3L70 - chains P and S of the 20 polymer chains in the assembly; structure by X-ray diffraction, 2.75 A resolution.

== Chain P ==
Molecule: Cytochrome b
Source organism: Gallus gallus
Notes: EC 1.10.2.2
UniProtKB: P18946 (CYB_CHICK); residue numbers follow UniProt; this construct covers 1-380
Amino-acid sequence (380 residues; each row starts with the number of its first residue):
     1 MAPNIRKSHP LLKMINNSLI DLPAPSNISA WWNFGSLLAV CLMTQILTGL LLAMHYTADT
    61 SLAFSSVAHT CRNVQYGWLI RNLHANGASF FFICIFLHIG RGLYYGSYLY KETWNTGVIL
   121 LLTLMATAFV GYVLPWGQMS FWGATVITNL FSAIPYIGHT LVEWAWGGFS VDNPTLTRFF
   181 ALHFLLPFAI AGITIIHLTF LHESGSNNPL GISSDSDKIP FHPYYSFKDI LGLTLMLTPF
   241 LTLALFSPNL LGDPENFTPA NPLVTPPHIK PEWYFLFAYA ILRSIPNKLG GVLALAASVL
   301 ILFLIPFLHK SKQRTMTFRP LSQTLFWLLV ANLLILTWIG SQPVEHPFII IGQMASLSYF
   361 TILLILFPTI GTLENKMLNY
Disordered / not traced: 1
Ion coordination: heme Fe site 1: His-84, His-183; heme Fe site 2: His-98, His-197
Small-molecule neighbours:
  - heme (HEM), molecule 1: Trp-32, Phe-34, Gly-35, Ser-36, Leu-38, Ala-39, Phe-91, Ile-95, His-98, Ile-99, Arg-101, Ser-107, Tyr-108, Tyr-110, Thr-113, Trp-114, Gly-117, Val-118, Leu-120, Leu-121, Ile-190, Thr-194, His-197, Leu-198, Leu-201, Ser-206, Asn-207
  - heme (HEM), molecule 2: Leu-42, Gln-45, Ile-46, Gly-49, Leu-50, Leu-52, Ala-53, Tyr-56, Val-67, Arg-81, His-84, Ala-85, Ala-88, Phe-91, Leu-124, Thr-127, Ala-128, Gly-131, Tyr-132, Leu-134, Pro-135, Phe-180, His-183, Phe-184, Pro-187, Phe-188, Ile-190, Tyr-274
  - JZV (methyl (2E)-(methoxyimino)(2-{[({(1Z)-1-[3-(trifluoromethyl)phenyl]ethylidene}amino)oxy]methyl}phenyl)ethanoate): Met-125, Ala-126, Ala-128, Phe-129, Tyr-132, Val-133, Met-139, Ser-140, Gly-143, Ala-144, Ile-147, Ile-269, Lys-270, Pro-271, Glu-272, Tyr-274, Phe-275, Ala-278, Tyr-279, Leu-295
  - UQ (Coenzyme Q10, (2Z,6E,10Z,14E,18E,22E,26Z)-isomer): Ser-18, Leu-19, Leu-22, Pro-23, Ala-24, Ile-28, Ser-36, Ala-39, Met-43, Leu-198, Leu-201, His-202, Ser-206, Phe-221, Tyr-225, Asp-229
UniProt features mapped onto this chain:
  - binding site (heme b): His-84, His-98, His-183, His-197
  - binding site (a ubiquinone): His-202

== Chain S ==
Molecule: Mitochondrial ubiquinol-cytochrome c reductase 14 kda protein
Source organism: Gallus gallus
Notes: EC 1.10.2.2
UniProtKB: D0VX30 (D0VX30_CHICK); residues 1-110 here = UniProt positions 1-110
Amino-acid sequence (110 residues; each row starts with the number of its first residue):
     1 AARATVAGGG RLMDRIRKWY YNAAGFNKYG LMRDDTLYED DDVKEALKRL PEDLYNERMF
    61 RIKRALDLSL KHRILPKEQW VKYEEDKPYL EPYLKEVIRE RLEREAWNKK
Disordered / not traced: 1-9

== How chain P and chain S interact ==
Residue-residue contacts (48; chain P residue first):
  Ser-26(P) with Leu-70(S)
  Asn-27(P) with Leu-66(S); Ser-69(S), hydrogen bond; Leu-70(S)
  Leu-109(P) with Tyr-38(S), hydrophobic
  Asn-208(P) with Leu-66(S)
  Pro-209(P) with Ser-69(S)
  Leu-210(P) with Ala-65(S); Ser-69(S)
  Ile-212(P) with Asp-35(S); Thr-36(S); Ile-62(S), hydrophobic
  Ser-213(P) with Glu-39(S); Ile-62(S); Leu-66(S)
  Ser-214(P) with Leu-66(S)
  Ser-216(P) with Met-59(S); Lys-63(S), hydrogen bond (backbone-side chain); Leu-66(S)
  Asp-217(P) with Lys-63(S), salt bridge; Leu-66(S)
  Lys-312(P) with Leu-37(S); Tyr-38(S), hydrogen bond (backbone-backbone)
  Gln-313(P) with Thr-36(S), hydrogen bond
  Arg-314(P) with Tyr-38(S)
  Phe-318(P) with Tyr-20(S); Ala-24(S); Phe-26(S), hydrophobic; Tyr-29(S), hydrophobic; Thr-36(S)
  Arg-319(P) with Tyr-20(S)
  Pro-320(P) with Tyr-20(S); Ala-23(S), hydrophobic; Ala-24(S)
  Glu-374(P) with Tyr-20(S), hydrogen bond
  Lys-376(P) with Arg-17(S), hydrogen bond (backbone-side chain)
  Met-377(P) with Ile-16(S), hydrophobic; Arg-17(S); Trp-19(S), hydrophobic; Tyr-20(S), hydrophobic
  Leu-378(P) with Tyr-20(S), hydrophobic; Arg-33(S), hydrogen bond (backbone-side chain)
  Asn-379(P) with Arg-17(S); Arg-33(S), hydrogen bond (backbone-side chain); Glu-91(S)
  Tyr-380(P) with Arg-33(S), hydrogen bond; Asp-34(S), hydrogen bond; Leu-37(S)
Also at the interface, not in a pair above, chain P (25 interface residues in all): Thr-317, Leu-321
Also at the interface, not in a pair above, chain S (26 interface residues in all): Gly-25, Leu-31, Asp-67

== Overview ==
25 residues of chain P face 26 of chain S across their interface, with 10 hydrogen bonds and 1 salt bridge.
Polar contacts include Asp-217(P)/Lys-63(S), Asn-27(P)/Ser-69(S) and Ser-216(P)/Lys-63(S). Chain P binds heme,
compound JZV and compound UQ.
Chain P is Cytochrome b and chain S is Mitochondrial ubiquinol-cytochrome c reductase 14 kda protein, both
from Gallus gallus; the structure, Cytochrome BC1 complex from chicken with trifloxystrobin bound, was
determined by X-ray diffraction.
